8G8B - chains G and I of the 11 polymer chains in the assembly; structure by electron microscopy, 4.30 A resolution (low resolution: residue-level contacts below are approximate; hydrogen-bond / salt-bridge calls are withheld).

Chain G:
Molecule: Histone H2A
Organism: Xenopus laevis
UniProt: Q6AZJ8 (Q6AZJ8_XENLA); residues 1-129 here correspond to UniProt positions 2-130 (UniProt number = residue number + 1)
Chain sequence (129 residues; row label = number of the first residue in the row):
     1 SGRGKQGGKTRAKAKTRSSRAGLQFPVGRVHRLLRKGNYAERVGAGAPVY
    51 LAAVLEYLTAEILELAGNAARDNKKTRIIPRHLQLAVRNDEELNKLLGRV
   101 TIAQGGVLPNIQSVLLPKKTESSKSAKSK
Not modelled in the structure: 1-10, 119-129

Chain I:
Molecule: nMatn1 DNA (top strand, 168-MER)
Sequence (186 nucleotides; numbered -73 to 112; the number before each row is that of its first residue; numbers below 1 keep their minus sign (DA-73 is residue -73)):
   -73 ACATGCACACATGCTAATATATGCACACAATGCACACAGGTTAATATATA
   -23 CACATACACACACATGCACACACACGTGCACACATATATGCACATGCATG
    27 CACACACGTATATGCACACACATGCACATGCATGCGCACATAGTCACACA
    77 CATGCACACATTAGCATATGCATACACATACATGCA
Not modelled in the structure: -73 to -72, 97-112

Interface between chain G and chain I:
Residue-residue contacts (17):
  Arg11(G) - DC43(I)
  Arg11(G) - DA44(I)
  Lys13(G) - DA46(I)
  Arg29(G) - DA48(I)
  Arg29(G) - DT49(I)
  Glu41(G) - DT39(I)
  Arg42(G) - DA38(I)
  Arg42(G) - DT39(I)
  Val43(G) - DA38(I)
  Val43(G) - DT39(I)
  Gly44(G) - DA38(I)
  Ala45(G) - DA38(I)
  Lys75(G) - DA58(I)
  Thr76(G) - DC57(I)
  Thr76(G) - DA58(I)
  Arg77(G) - DC57(I)
  Arg77(G) - DA58(I)
Also at the interface, not in a pair above, chain G (12 interface residues in all): His31
Also at the interface, not in a pair above, chain I (12 interface residues in all): DT37, DA42, DT59

In short:
The chain G/chain I interface involves 12 residues from each chain.
Chain G is Histone H2A (Xenopus laevis) and chain I is nMatn1 DNA (top strand, 168-MER); the structure,
Nucleosome with human nMatn1 sequence in complex with Human Oct4, was determined by electron microscopy
together with 8G87, 8G88, 8G8E and 8G8G from the same study.
